7TFC - chains C and E of the 28 polymer chains in the assembly; structure by electron microscopy, 1.96 A resolution.

# Chain C
Name: Glutamine synthetase
Source organism: Bacillus subtilis
Notes: EC 6.3.1.2
UniProtKB: A0A085CCI2 (A0A085CCI2_BACIU); residues 1-444 here = UniProt positions 1-444
Chain sequence (464 residues; numbered -19 to 444; the number before each row is that of its first residue; numbers below 1 keep their minus sign (Met-19 is residue -19)):
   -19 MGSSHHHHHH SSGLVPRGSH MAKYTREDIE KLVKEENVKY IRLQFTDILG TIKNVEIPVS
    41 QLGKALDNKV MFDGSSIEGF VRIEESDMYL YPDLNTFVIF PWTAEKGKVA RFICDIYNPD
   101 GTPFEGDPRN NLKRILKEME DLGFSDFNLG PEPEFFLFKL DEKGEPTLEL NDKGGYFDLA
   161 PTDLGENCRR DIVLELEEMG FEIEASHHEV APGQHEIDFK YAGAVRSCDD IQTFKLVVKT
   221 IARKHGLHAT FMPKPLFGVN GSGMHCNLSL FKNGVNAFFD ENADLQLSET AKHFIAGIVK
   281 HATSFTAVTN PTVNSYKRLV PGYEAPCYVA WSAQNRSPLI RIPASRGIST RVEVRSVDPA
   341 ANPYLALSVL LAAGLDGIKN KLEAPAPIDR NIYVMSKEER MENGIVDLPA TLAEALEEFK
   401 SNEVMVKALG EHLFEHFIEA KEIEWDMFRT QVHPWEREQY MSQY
Not modelled in the structure: -19 to 1
Construct notes: initiating methionine (-19); expression tag (-18 to 0)
Bound ions: Mg2+ site 1: Glu132, Glu333; Mg2+ site 2: Glu134, Glu189, Glu196
Ligand contacts: glutamine (GLN): Glu134, Tyr156, Glu189, Val190, Gln194, Asn240, Gly241, Ser242, Gly243, His245, Arg298, Tyr303, Glu304, Ala305, Arg335
What the authors report for this chain:
  - binding site for glutamine: Glu304
  - catalytic residues: Glu304, Arg316 (citing earlier work)

# Chain E
Name: GlnR C-tail peptide
UniProtKB: P37582 (GLNR_BACSU); residues 1-10 here correspond to UniProt positions 124-133 (UniProt number = residue number + 123)
Chain sequence (10 residues; row label = number of the first residue in the row):
     1 TFRQGDMSRF

# Chain C / chain E interface
Contacting residue pairs (14; chain C residue first):
  Val190(C) - Gly5(E)
  Val190(C) - Asp6(E)
  Gly238(C) - Ser8(E)
  Asn240(C) - Gly5(E)
  Pro301(C) - Gln4(E)
  Gly302(C) - Gln4(E)  hydrogen bond (backbone-backbone)
  Gly302(C) - Gly5(E)  hydrogen bond (backbone-backbone)
  Tyr303(C) - Gln4(E)  hydrogen bond
  Tyr303(C) - Gly5(E)
  Arg316(C) - Phe2(E)
  Arg316(C) - Arg3(E)
  Arg316(C) - Asp6(E)  salt bridge
  Asn371(C) - Phe2(E)
  Tyr373(C) - Phe2(E)  hydrophobic

# In short
9 residues of chain C and 6 residues of chain E are in contact; the contacts include 3 hydrogen bonds and 1
salt bridge. Polar pairs include Arg316(C)-Asp6(E), Tyr303(C)-Gln4(E) and Gly302(C)-Gln4(E). Ligands of chain
C: glutamine. From the paper: catalytic residues Glu304(C) and Arg316(C); a binding site for glutamine at
Glu304(C).
Chain C is Glutamine synthetase (Bacillus subtilis) and chain E is GlnR C-tail peptide; the structure, B.
subtilis GS(14)-Q-GlnR peptide, was determined by electron microscopy, deposited together with 7TEA, 7TEC,
7TF6, 7TF9, 7TFA and 7TFB.
